PDB entry 6MUO | electron microscopy, 3.60 A resolution | chains G and J of the 13 polymer chains in the assembly

== Chain G ==
Molecule: Histone H2A type 1-C
Organism: Homo sapiens
UniProtKB: Q93077 (H2A1C_HUMAN); residues 13-117 here correspond to UniProt positions 14-118 (UniProt number = residue number + 1)
Amino-acid sequence (105 residues; numbered 13 to 117; the number before each row is that of its first residue):
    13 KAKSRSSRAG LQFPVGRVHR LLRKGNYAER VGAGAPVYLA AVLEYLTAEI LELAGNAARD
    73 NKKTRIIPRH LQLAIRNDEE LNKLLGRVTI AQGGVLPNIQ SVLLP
Construct notes: conflict Ser113 (Ala114 in Q93077)
Swiss-Prot annotation at these positions:
  - modified residue: Lys13 (N6-(beta-hydroxybutyryl)lysine), Lys36 (N6-(2-hydroxyisobutyryl)lysine), Lys74 (N6-(2-hydroxyisobutyryl)lysine), Lys75 (N6-(2-hydroxyisobutyryl)lysine), Lys95 (N6-(2-hydroxyisobutyryl)lysine), Gln104 (N5-methylglutamine)
  - cross-link (Glycyl lysine isopeptide (Lys-Gly)): Lys13 (interchain with G-Cter in ubiquitin), Lys15 (interchain with G-Cter in ubiquitin)

== Chain J ==
Molecule: DNA/RNA
Sequence (147 nucleotides; each row starts with the number of its first residue; numbers below 1 keep their minus sign (DA-73 is residue -73)):
   -73 ATCGAGGAAG TTCATATAAA AGGCAAACGG AAGCATTCTC AGAATATTCT TTGTGATGAT
   -13 GGAGTTTCAC TCACAGAGCT GAACATGCCT TTTGATGGAG CAGTTTCCAA ATACACTTTT
    47 GGTAGAATCT GCAGGTGGAT ATTTGAT

== Interface between chain G and chain J ==
Contacting residue pairs (11):
  Lys15(G) - DA-43(J)  phosphate contact
  Lys15(G) - DA-42(J)  phosphate contact
  Ser16(G) - DA-43(J)  phosphate contact
  Arg17(G) - DA-43(J)  salt bridge to the phosphate
  Arg20(G) - DA-42(J)  salt bridge to the phosphate
  Gly28(G) - DG-44(J)  phosphate contact
  Arg29(G) - DG-44(J)  hydrogen bond to the phosphate
  Arg32(G) - DG-44(J)  phosphate contact
  Arg42(G) - DT-35(J)  sugar contact
  Arg77(G) - DA-55(J)  hydrogen bond to the phosphate
  Arg77(G) - DA-54(J)  salt bridge to the phosphate
Other interface residues (no listed pair), chain G (11 interface residues in all): Ala14, Ser18
Other interface residues (no listed pair), chain J (7 interface residues in all): DG-45

== Overview ==
11 residues of chain G face 7 of chain J across their interface; the contacts include 2 hydrogen bonds and 3
salt bridges. Polar contacts include Arg29(G)-DG-44(J), Arg77(G)-DA-55(J) and Arg17(G)-DA-43(J).
Chain G is Histone H2A type 1-C (Homo sapiens) and chain J is DNA/RNA; the structure, CENP-A nucleosome bound
by two copies of CENP-C(CD) and one copy CENP-N(NT), was determined by electron microscopy, deposited together
with 6MUP.
